Entry 6WUH (electron microscopy, 3.40 A resolution); this record covers chains A and B of the 3 polymer chains in the assembly.

[Chain A]
Name: Sam35
Organism: Thermothelomyces thermophilus
UniProt: G2QAT9 (G2QAT9_MYCTT); numbering as in UniProt (aligned over 1-333)
Chain sequence (333 residues; numbered 1 to 333; the number before each row is that of its first residue):
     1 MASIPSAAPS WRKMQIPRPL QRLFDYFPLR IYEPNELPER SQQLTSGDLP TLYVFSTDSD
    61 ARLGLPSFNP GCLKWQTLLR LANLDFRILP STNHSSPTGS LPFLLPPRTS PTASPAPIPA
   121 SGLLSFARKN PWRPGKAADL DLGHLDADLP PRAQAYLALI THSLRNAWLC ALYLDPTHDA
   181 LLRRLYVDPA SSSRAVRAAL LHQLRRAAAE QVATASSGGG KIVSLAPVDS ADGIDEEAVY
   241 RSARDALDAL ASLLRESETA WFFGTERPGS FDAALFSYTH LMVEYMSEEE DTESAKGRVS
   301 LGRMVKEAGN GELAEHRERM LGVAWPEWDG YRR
Unresolved in the structure: 1-13, 129-138, 290-291

[Chain B]
Name: Bac_surface_Ag domain-containing protein
Organism: Thermothelomyces thermophilus
UniProt: G2QFF9 (G2QFF9_MYCTT); numbering as in UniProt (aligned over 1-512)
Chain sequence (512 residues; row label = number of the first residue in the row):
     1 MASSLGFGGS NAVDKVNATT TPGTVATPNS GPTKMLDEHI LTPASISTLE VHGATNTRRS
    61 LLDQIFKPVL EDTAAAGTTL GQVLDRVGAA TKKLARFDIF KEEGFGVFLS EAAPPQSAPP
   121 TDRTDLDISI RVKEKSRLVF SAGTDFGNAE GSAYTNAVVR NIFGGAETLT VNASTGTRTR
   181 SAYNATFSTP INGNPDLRLS VEALRSATQK PWASHEEHLT GANLRLAWLT EKGDTHALAY
   241 SSVWRQLTGL APTASPTVRA DAGDSLKSSL THTFTRDRRD NPMLPQSGYL FRSVSELAGW
   301 GPLNGDVSFA KTEVEASGAL PVAIPGLAGK SGVSVGGGLR LGVLYPLPLG YSLTGAAQPS
   361 RINDRFQLGG PNDVRGFKIG GLGPHDGVDA VGGDVFAAGS VNALLPLPRT GPDSPLRLQL
   421 YANAGRLVAL NSKGTDKEGK EGLAMDSAAV FKGVKSAVGK LTNGIPSLAA GVGLVYAHPV
   481 ARFELNFSLP LVLRRGEEGR KGLQVGVGIS FL
Unresolved in the structure: 1-46, 71-77, 112-131, 325-328

[Interface between chain A and chain B]
Pairs across the interface (62):
  Phe-24(A) / Lys-501(B)
  Phe-27(A) / Leu-489(B)  hydrophobic
  Phe-27(A) / Pro-490(B)
  Pro-28(A) / Pro-490(B)
  Pro-28(A) / Leu-491(B)
  Pro-28(A) / Lys-501(B)
  Leu-29(A) / Leu-491(B)  hydrogen bond (backbone-backbone)
  Arg-30(A) / Leu-491(B)  hydrogen bond (backbone-backbone)
  Arg-30(A) / Val-492(B)
  Arg-30(A) / Leu-493(B)  hydrogen bond (backbone-backbone)
  Ile-31(A) / Leu-493(B)
  Ile-31(A) / Arg-495(B)
  Tyr-32(A) / Leu-493(B)  hydrogen bond (backbone-backbone)
  Tyr-32(A) / Arg-494(B)
  Tyr-32(A) / Arg-495(B)  hydrogen bond (backbone-backbone)
  Glu-33(A) / Arg-494(B)
  Asn-35(A) / Gly-383(B)  hydrogen bond (side chain-backbone)
  Asn-35(A) / Pro-384(B)
  Asn-35(A) / Arg-426(B)
  Asn-35(A) / Val-428(B)
  Asn-35(A) / Arg-494(B)
  Asn-35(A) / Glu-497(B)  hydrogen bond
  Glu-36(A) / Asn-431(B)
  Glu-36(A) / Lys-460(B)  salt bridge
  Leu-37(A) / Pro-384(B)
  Leu-37(A) / His-385(B)
  Leu-37(A) / Asp-386(B)
  Pro-38(A) / Arg-365(B)
  Pro-38(A) / Ala-429(B)  hydrophobic
  Pro-38(A) / Leu-430(B)
  Glu-39(A) / Pro-359(B)
  Glu-39(A) / Leu-430(B)
  Glu-39(A) / Ser-432(B)  hydrogen bond
  Glu-39(A) / Met-445(B)
  Arg-40(A) / Asp-261(B)  salt bridge
  Arg-40(A) / Ser-360(B)
  Arg-40(A) / Arg-361(B)
  Arg-40(A) / Leu-443(B)
  Ser-41(A) / Thr-257(B)  hydrogen bond
  Ser-41(A) / Asp-386(B)
  Gln-42(A) / Asn-431(B)  hydrogen bond
  Gln-43(A) / Leu-443(B)
  Leu-44(A) / Leu-443(B)  hydrophobic
  Thr-45(A) / Pro-256(B)
  Thr-92(A) / Ala-262(B)
  His-94(A) / Gln-246(B)  hydrogen bond
  His-94(A) / Thr-248(B)
  Ser-95(A) / Arg-259(B)  hydrogen bond (side chain-backbone)
  Ser-95(A) / Ala-262(B)
  Ser-96(A) / Leu-250(B)
  Ser-96(A) / Arg-259(B)
  Arg-108(A) / Pro-256(B)
  Arg-108(A) / Asp-386(B)  salt bridge
  Thr-112(A) / His-385(B)
  Thr-112(A) / Gly-387(B)
  Ser-114(A) / Pro-256(B)
  Pro-117(A) / Arg-259(B)
  Ser-191(A) / Asp-306(B)
  Ser-193(A) / Leu-266(B)
  Val-196(A) / Trp-244(B)
  Val-196(A) / Leu-266(B)  hydrophobic
  Gln-203(A) / Trp-244(B)
Other interface residues (no listed pair), chain A (41 interface residues in all): Pro-34, Arg-62, Pro-97, Phe-103, Leu-105, Ala-113, Ala-190, Ser-192, Ala-199, Leu-200
Other interface residues (no listed pair), chain B (52 interface residues in all): Leu-247, Ala-251, Ala-260, Gly-263, Asp-264, Ser-265, Gly-305, Val-391, Gly-392, Leu-427, Lys-433, Lys-440, Gly-442, Ile-465

[Summary]
41 residues of chain A face 52 of chain B across their interface, with 12 hydrogen bonds and 3 salt bridges.
Polar contacts include Glu-36(A)/Lys-460(B), Arg-40(A)/Asp-261(B) and Arg-108(A)/Asp-386(B).
Chain A is Sam35 and chain B is Bac_surface_Ag domain-containing protein, both from Thermothelomyces
thermophilus; the structure, Mitochondrial SAM complex in lipid nanodiscs, was determined by electron
microscopy together with 6WUJ, 6WUL, 6WUM, 6WUN and 6WUT from the same study.
